PDB entry 4ZVW | X-ray diffraction, 2.40 A resolution | chains A and D of the 4 polymer chains in the assembly

Chain A (and D):
Molecule: Alpha-aminoadipic semialdehyde dehydrogenase
From: Homo sapiens
Notes: EC 1.2.1.31, 1.2.1.3, 1.2.1.8; chain D of this document is another copy of the same molecule, construct and numbering; everything in this record applies to it too
UniProtKB: P49419 (AL7A1_HUMAN), isoform P49419-2; residues 1-511 here = UniProt positions 1-511
Chain sequence (513 residues; row label = number of the first residue in the row; numbers below 1 keep their minus sign (Gly-1 is residue -1)):
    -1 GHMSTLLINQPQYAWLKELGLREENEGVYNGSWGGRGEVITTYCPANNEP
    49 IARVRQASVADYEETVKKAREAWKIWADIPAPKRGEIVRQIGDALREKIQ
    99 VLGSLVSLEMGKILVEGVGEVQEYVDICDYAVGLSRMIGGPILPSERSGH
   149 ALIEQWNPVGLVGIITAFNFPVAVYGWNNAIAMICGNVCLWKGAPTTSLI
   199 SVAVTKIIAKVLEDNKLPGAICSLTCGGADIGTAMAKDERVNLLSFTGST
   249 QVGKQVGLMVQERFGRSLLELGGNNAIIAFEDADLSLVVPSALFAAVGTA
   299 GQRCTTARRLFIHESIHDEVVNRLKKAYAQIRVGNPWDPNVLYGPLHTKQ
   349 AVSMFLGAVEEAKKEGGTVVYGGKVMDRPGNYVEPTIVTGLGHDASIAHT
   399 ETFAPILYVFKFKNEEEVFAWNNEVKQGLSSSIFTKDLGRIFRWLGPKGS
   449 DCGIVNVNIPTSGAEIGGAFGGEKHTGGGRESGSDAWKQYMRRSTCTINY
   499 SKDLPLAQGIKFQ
Unresolved in the structure: -1 to 2 (chain D: -1 to 3)
Sequence notes: expression tag (-1 to 0)
From the paper describing this entry:
  - catalytic residues: Cys302 (citing earlier work)
  - specificity-determining residues: Trp175 (proposed by the authors, not directly observed)

Interface between chain A and chain D:
Residue-residue contacts (44; chain A residue first):
  Pro78(A) - Ser143(D)
  Pro78(A) - Glu144(D)
  Pro78(A) - Ser146(D)
  Ala79(A) - Pro142(D)  hydrophobic
  Pro80(A) - Pro142(D)
  Pro80(A) - Ser143(D)
  Pro80(A) - Glu144(D)
  Lys81(A) - Glu144(D)
  Ser133(A) - Pro142(D)
  Arg134(A) - Leu141(D)
  Arg134(A) - Pro142(D)
  Arg134(A) - Glu144(D)  salt bridge
  Met135(A) - Leu141(D)
  Ile136(A) - Ile140(D)
  Ile136(A) - Pro142(D)
  Gly137(A) - Ile140(D)
  Gly138(A) - Pro139(D)
  Gly138(A) - Ile140(D)  hydrogen bond (backbone-backbone)
  Pro139(A) - Gly138(D)
  Ile140(A) - Ile136(D)
  Ile140(A) - Gly137(D)
  Ile140(A) - Gly138(D)  hydrogen bond (backbone-backbone)
  Ile140(A) - Ile140(D)  hydrophobic
  Ile140(A) - Ile151(D)  hydrophobic
  Ile140(A) - Glu152(D)
  Ile140(A) - Gln153(D)
  Leu141(A) - Met135(D)
  Pro142(A) - Ala79(D)  hydrophobic
  Pro142(A) - Pro80(D)
  Pro142(A) - Ser133(D)
  Pro142(A) - Arg134(D)
  Pro142(A) - Ile136(D)
  Ser143(A) - Pro78(D)
  Ser143(A) - Pro80(D)
  Glu144(A) - Pro78(D)
  Glu144(A) - Pro80(D)
  Glu144(A) - Lys81(D)
  Glu144(A) - Arg134(D)  salt bridge
  Ser146(A) - Pro78(D)
  Ile151(A) - Ile140(D)  hydrophobic
  Glu152(A) - Ile140(D)
  Gln153(A) - Ile140(D)
  Leu436(A) - Asn456(D)
  Asn456(A) - Leu436(D)
Other interface residues (no listed pair), chain A (24 interface residues in all): Asp76, Arg145
Other interface residues (no listed pair), chain D (25 interface residues in all): Asp76, Arg145, Ile439

Summary:
The interface between chain A and chain D involves 24 residues on one side and 25 on the other, with 2
hydrogen bonds and 2 salt bridges. Among the polar pairs are Arg134(A)-Glu144(D) and Gly138(A)-Ile140(D). The
paper reports the catalytic residue Cys302(A); the specificity determinant Trp175(A).
Both chains are Alpha-aminoadipic semialdehyde dehydrogenase (Homo sapiens). Entry 4ZVW (Structure of apo
human ALDH7A1 in space group C2) was determined by X-ray diffraction (same publication as 4ZUK, 4ZUL, 4ZVX and
4ZVY).
